Entry 2WRG (X-ray diffraction, 3.00 A resolution); this record covers chains J and L of the 6 polymer chains in the assembly.

[Chain J (and L)]
Name: Hemagglutinin HA1 chain
From: Influenza A virus (A/BREVIG MISSION/1/1918(H1N1))
Notes: chain L of this document is another copy of the same molecule, construct and numbering; everything in this record applies to it too
UniProt: Q9WFX3 (HEMA_I18A0); the construct lacks a stretch of the UniProt sequence and is renumbered around it, so the offset changes along the chain: 5-42 = UniProt 18-55; 44-49 = UniProt 56-61; 50-132 = UniProt 63-145; 133-329 = UniProt 147-343
Amino-acid sequence (326 residues; each row starts with the number of its first residue; note: 1 number in that range is skipped by the numbering (no residue carries it; nothing is unmodelled there)):
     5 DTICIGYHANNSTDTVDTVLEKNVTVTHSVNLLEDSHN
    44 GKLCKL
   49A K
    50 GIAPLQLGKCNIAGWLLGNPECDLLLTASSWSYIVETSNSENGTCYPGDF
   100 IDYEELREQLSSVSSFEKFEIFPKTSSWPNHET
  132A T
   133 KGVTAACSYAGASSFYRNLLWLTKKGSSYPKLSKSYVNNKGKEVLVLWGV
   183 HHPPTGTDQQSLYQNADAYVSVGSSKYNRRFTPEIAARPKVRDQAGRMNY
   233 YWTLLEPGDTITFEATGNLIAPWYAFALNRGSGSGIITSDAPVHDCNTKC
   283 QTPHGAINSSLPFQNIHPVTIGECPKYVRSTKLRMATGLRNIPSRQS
Unresolved in the structure: 329
Sequence notes: conflict Arg327 (Ile341 in Q9WFX3)
Disulfides: Cys47-Cys278, Cys59-Cys71, Cys94-Cys139, Cys282-Cys306
Ligand contacts: N-acetylglucosamine (NAG; 2-acetamido-2-deoxy-beta-D-glucopyranose): Asn68, Pro69, Glu70, Glu90, Asn91, Gly92, Cys94, Ala138, Cys139, Ser140, Arg224
Swiss-Prot annotation at these positions:
  - glycosylation (N-linked (GlcNAc...) asparagine): Asn14, Asn15, Asn27, Asn91, Asn290

[How chain J and chain L interact]
Residue-residue contacts - 16 pairs, chain J then chain L:
  Pro215(J) with Arg212(L)
  Glu216(J) with Asn210(L); Arg211(L); Arg212(L), hydrogen bond (side chain-backbone)
  Ile217(J) with Arg212(L)
  Ala218(J) with Ser203(L); Glu246(L)
  Ala219(J) with Thr244(L); Glu246(L)
  Arg220(J) with Asn210(L), hydrogen bond
  Pro221(J) with Gly205(L); Ser206(L); Thr242(L)
  Val223(J) with Ser207(L)
  Arg229(J) with Ser206(L), hydrogen bond (side chain-backbone); Ser207(L)
Other interface residues (no listed pair), chain J (10 interface residues in all): His184
Other interface residues (no listed pair), chain L (12 interface residues in all): Tyr201, Asp241

[In short]
10 residues of chain J and 12 residues of chain L are in contact, with 3 hydrogen bonds. Polar contacts
include Glu216(J)-Arg212(L), Arg220(J)-Asn210(L) and Arg229(J)-Ser206(L). Ligands of chain J:
N-acetylglucosamine.
Chain J and chain L are both Hemagglutinin HA1 chain (Influenza A virus (A/BREVIG MISSION/1/1918(H1N1))); the
structure, structure of H1 1918 hemagglutinin with human receptor, was determined by X-ray diffraction
together with 2WRH from the same study.
